PDB entry 5ADU | X-ray diffraction, 1.10 A resolution | chains L and S of the 4 polymer chains in the assembly

[Chain L]
Molecule: Hydrogenase-1 large chain
Organism: Escherichia coli str. K-12 substr. MC4100
Notes: EC 1.12.99.6; fragment: catalytic domain, residues 46-372
UniProt: P0ACD8 (MBHL_ECOLI); numbering as in UniProt (aligned over 1-582)
Sequence (582 residues; numbered 1 to 582; the number before each row is that of its first residue):
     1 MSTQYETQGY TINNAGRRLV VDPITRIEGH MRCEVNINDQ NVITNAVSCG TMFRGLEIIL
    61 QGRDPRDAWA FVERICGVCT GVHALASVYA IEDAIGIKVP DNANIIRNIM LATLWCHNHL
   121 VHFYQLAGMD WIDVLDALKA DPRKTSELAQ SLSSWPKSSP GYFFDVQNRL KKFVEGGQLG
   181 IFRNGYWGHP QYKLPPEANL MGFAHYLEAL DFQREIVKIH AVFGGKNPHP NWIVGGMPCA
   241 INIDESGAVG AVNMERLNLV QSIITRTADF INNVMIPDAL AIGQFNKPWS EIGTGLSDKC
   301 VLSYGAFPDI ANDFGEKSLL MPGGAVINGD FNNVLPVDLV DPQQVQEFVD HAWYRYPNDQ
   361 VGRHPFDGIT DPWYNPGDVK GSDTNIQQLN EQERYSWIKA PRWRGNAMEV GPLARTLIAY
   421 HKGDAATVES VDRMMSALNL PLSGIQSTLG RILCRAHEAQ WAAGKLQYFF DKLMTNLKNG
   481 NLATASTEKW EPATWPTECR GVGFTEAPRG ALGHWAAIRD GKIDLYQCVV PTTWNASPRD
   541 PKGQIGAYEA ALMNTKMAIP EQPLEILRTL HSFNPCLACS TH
Disordered / not traced: 1
Sequence notes: engineered mutation Asn118 (Asp in P0ACD8), Asn574 (Asp in P0ACD8)
Modified positions: Cys79 (S-hydroxycysteine; CSO)
Bound ions: Mg2+: Glu57, Cys528, His582; Ni2+: Cys76, Cys79, Cys576, Cys579; carbonmonoxide-(dicyano) iron Fe: Cys79, Cys579 (together with Ni2+)
Small-molecule neighbours: carbonmonoxide-(dicyano) iron (FCO): Cys79, Val82, His83, Ala507, Pro508, Arg509, Leu512, Val530, Pro531, Thr532, Cys576, Cys579
Swiss-Prot annotation at these positions:
  - binding site (Ni(2+)): Cys76, Cys79, Cys576, Cys579

[Chain S]
Molecule: Hydrogenase-1 small chain
Organism: Escherichia coli str. K-12 substr. MC4100
Notes: EC 1.12.99.6
UniProt: P69739 (MBHS_ECOLI); residues 1-327 here correspond to UniProt positions 46-372 (UniProt number = residue number + 45)
Sequence (335 residues; row label = number of the first residue in the row):
     1 LENKPRIPVV WIHGLECTCC TESFIRSAHP LAKDVILSLI SLDYDDTLMA AAGTQAEEVF
    61 EDIITQYNGK YILAVEGNPP LGEQGMFCIS SGRPFIEKLK RAAAGASAII AWGTCASWGC
   121 VQAARPNPTQ ATPIDKVITD KPIIKVPGCP PIPDVMSAII TYMVTFDRLP DVDRMGRPLM
   181 FYGQRIHDKC YRRAHFDAGE FVQSWDDDAA RKGYCLYKMG CKGPTTYNAC SSTRWNDGVS
   241 FPIQSGHGCL GCAENGFWDR GSFYSRVVDI PQMGTHSTAD TVGLTALGVV AAAVGVHAVA
   301 SAVDQRRRHN QQPTETEHQP GNEDKQARSH HHHHH
Disordered / not traced: 1-3, 267-335
Sequence notes: expression tag (328-335)
Bound ions: fe4-s3 cluster Fe: Cys17, Cys19, Cys20, Cys115, Cys120, Cys149; 4Fe-4S cluster Fe: His187, Cys190, Cys215, Cys221; 3Fe-4S cluster Fe: Cys230, Cys249, Cys252
Small-molecule neighbours:
  - 3Fe-4S cluster (F3S): Ile186, Thr226, Asn228, Cys230, Trp235, Phe241, Pro242, Cys249, Leu250, Gly251, Cys252, Ala253
  - fe4-s3 cluster (SF3): Glu16, Cys17, Thr18, Cys19, Cys20, Thr21, Glu76, Gly113, Thr114, Cys115, Cys120, Gly148, Cys149, Pro150
  - 4Fe-4S cluster (SF4): Ile186, His187, Cys190, Arg192, Arg193, Phe196, Cys215, Leu216, Tyr217, Cys221, Gly223, Pro224, Ile243
Swiss-Prot annotation at these positions:
  - binding site ([4Fe-4S] cluster): Cys17, Cys20, Cys115, Cys149, His187, Cys190, Cys215, Cys221
  - binding site ([3Fe-4S] cluster): Cys230, Cys249, Cys252

[Chain L / chain S interface]
Pairs across the interface - 192 pairs, chain L then chain S:
  Val21(L) with Gly53(S)
  Asp22(L) with Gly53(S); Glu57(S); Ser91(S), hydrogen bond (backbone-side chain); Gly92(S), hydrogen bond (side chain-backbone)
  Pro23(L) with Asp46(S); Ala52(S); Gly53(S), hydrogen bond (backbone-backbone); Ser91(S)
  Thr25(L) with Asp46(S); Met49(S); Ala51(S), hydrogen bond (side chain-backbone); Ala52(S)
  Arg26(L) with Asp46(S), hydrogen bond (backbone-backbone); Thr47(S); Leu48(S); Met49(S), hydrogen bond (side chain-backbone); Ala50(S), hydrogen bond (side chain-backbone)
  Glu28(L) with Cys17(S); Thr18(S), hydrogen bond
  His30(L) with His13(S), hydrogen bond (side chain-backbone); Gly14(S), hydrogen bond (side chain-backbone); Cys88(S)
  Arg32(L) with Gly92(S)
  Thr51(L) with Phe87(S); Cys88(S); Ile89(S), hydrogen bond (backbone-backbone)
  Met52(L) with Leu15(S), hydrophobic; Glu16(S); Phe87(S)
  Phe53(L) with Leu15(S); Phe87(S), hydrogen bond (backbone-backbone); Thr129(S)
  Arg54(L) with Glu16(S); Cys17(S); Gln122(S); Pro128(S); Thr129(S)
  Gly55(L) with Pro128(S)
  Leu56(L) with Val121(S), hydrophobic
  Ile58(L) with Pro126(S), hydrophobic
  Ile59(L) with Val121(S); Gln122(S); Ala124(S); Arg125(S); Pro126(S); Pro128(S)
  Arg63(L) with Ala124(S); Arg125(S), hydrogen bond (side chain-backbone); Trp258(S), hydrogen bond (side chain-backbone); Asp259(S), salt bridge
  Arg66(L) with Tyr264(S)
  Asp67(L) with Ser262(S), hydrogen bond; Phe263(S), hydrogen bond (side chain-backbone); Tyr264(S)
  Trp69(L) with His247(S); Tyr264(S), hydrogen bond
  Ala70(L) with Trp258(S); Phe263(S), hydrophobic
  Phe71(L) with Trp258(S), hydrophobic; Phe263(S), hydrophobic
  Arg74(L) with Cys17(S); Val121(S); Cys149(S), hydrogen bond (side chain-backbone); Trp258(S)
  Ile75(L) with Cys17(S)
  Cys76(L) with Cys17(S)
  Gly77(L) with Cys17(S), hydrogen bond (backbone-backbone); Cys19(S); Glu22(S)
  Val78(L) with Glu22(S)
  His117(L) with Glu22(S); Arg26(S), hydrogen bond
  Leu126(L) with Thr47(S)
  Met129(L) with Leu48(S); Ala50(S)
  Arg169(L) with Asp34(S), salt bridge; Leu37(S); Ser38(S), hydrogen bond
  Phe173(L) with Arg6(S), hydrogen bond (backbone-side chain); Ile36(S); Leu37(S)
  Gln178(L) with Pro5(S); Arg6(S), hydrogen bond (side chain-backbone); Ser41(S)
  Gly180(L) with Leu42(S); Asp43(S)
  Ile181(L) with Leu42(S); Leu48(S); Met49(S); Ala50(S), hydrogen bond (backbone-backbone)
  Arg183(L) with Asp43(S), salt bridge; Ala51(S); Val59(S); Asp62(S), salt bridge; Ile63(S)
  Asn184(L) with Ala51(S); Gln55(S), hydrogen bond (side chain-backbone); Glu58(S), hydrogen bond; Val59(S)
  Tyr186(L) with Ala50(S); Ala52(S), hydrogen bond (side chain-backbone); Gln55(S), hydrogen bond
  Trp187(L) with Ala50(S), hydrophobic
  Leu210(L) with Lys33(S)
  Asp211(L) with Leu31(S); Lys33(S), salt bridge
  Gln213(L) with Ile25(S), hydrogen bond (side chain-backbone); Arg26(S), hydrogen bond
  Arg214(L) with Arg26(S); Ser27(S); Ala28(S); Leu31(S)
  Val217(L) with Arg26(S); Asn236(S)
  Lys218(L) with Asn236(S); Asp237(S), salt bridge
  Ala221(L) with Asn236(S); Val239(S), hydrophobic; Ser240(S), hydrogen bond (backbone-side chain); Ser245(S), hydrogen bond (backbone-side chain)
  Val222(L) with Val239(S), hydrophobic; Ser245(S), hydrogen bond (backbone-side chain)
  Gly225(L) with Ser240(S); Phe241(S), hydrogen bond (backbone-backbone); Pro242(S); Ser245(S), hydrogen bond (backbone-side chain)
  Lys226(L) with Cys149(S), hydrogen bond (side chain-backbone); Pro150(S); Trp235(S); Asn236(S); Pro242(S)
  Asn227(L) with Arg26(S), hydrogen bond; Trp235(S); Asn236(S), hydrogen bond (backbone-side chain)
  Pro228(L) with Cys19(S); Glu22(S); Ser23(S); Pro150(S)
  His229(L) with Cys17(S), hydrogen bond; Cys19(S); Cys149(S)
  Asn231(L) with Pro242(S); His247(S)
  Trp232(L) with His247(S); Tyr264(S)
  Ile233(L) with Trp205(S), hydrophobic; His247(S)
  Pro238(L) with Ser245(S); Gly246(S)
  Cys239(L) with Ser245(S)
  Ala240(L) with Asp206(S); Ala210(S)
  Ile241(L) with Arg211(S)
  Asn242(L) with Arg211(S), hydrogen bond (side chain-backbone)
  Gly247(L) with Arg211(S); Lys212(S)
  Gly250(L) with Arg192(S), hydrogen bond (backbone-side chain); Gly213(S), hydrogen bond (backbone-backbone)
  Ala251(L) with Arg211(S)
  Arg256(L) with Val239(S), hydrogen bond (side chain-backbone); Gln244(S)
  Leu259(L) with Val239(S), hydrophobic
  Pro372(L) with Phe87(S), hydrophobic
  Trp373(L) with Glu83(S)
  Tyr374(L) with Glu83(S), hydrogen bond (backbone-side chain); Met86(S)
  Asp383(L) with Gln84(S), hydrogen bond; Met86(S)
  Thr384(L) with Gln84(S); Met86(S); Gly92(S); Arg93(S); Pro94(S)
  Asn385(L) with Gly92(S); Arg93(S), hydrogen bond
  Ile386(L) with Met86(S), hydrophobic; Gly92(S), hydrogen bond (backbone-backbone)
  Trp397(L) with Met86(S), hydrogen bond (side chain-backbone); Phe87(S), hydrophobic
  Ala483(L) with Asp206(S); Arg211(S)
  Thr484(L) with Asp206(S), hydrogen bond (backbone-side chain)
  Ala485(L) with Trp205(S), hydrophobic; Asp206(S)
  Thr487(L) with Trp205(S)
  Trp490(L) with Trp205(S); Tyr264(S), hydrophobic
  Glu561(L) with Gln55(S), hydrogen bond (backbone-side chain)
  Pro563(L) with Gln55(S)
  Leu567(L) with Ala52(S), hydrophobic
  Ala578(L) with Glu16(S)
Other interface residues (no listed pair), chain L (96 interface residues in all): Ile27, Gly29, Asp64, Gln125, Phe182, Gly185, Leu207, Phe223, Gly224, Ser246, Trp353, Gln387, Leu482, Gln562
Other interface residues (no listed pair), chain S (88 interface residues in all): Tyr44, Thr54, Ala56, Gln66, Tyr67, Ser90, Ser204, Leu250

[In short]
96 residues of chain L and 88 residues of chain S are in contact; the contacts include 50 hydrogen bonds and 6
salt bridges. Among the polar pairs are Arg63(L)-Asp259(S), Arg169(L)-Asp34(S) and Arg183(L)-Asp43(S). Bound
to chain L: carbonmonoxide-(dicyano) iron.
Chain L is Hydrogenase-1 large chain and chain S is Hydrogenase-1 small chain, both from Escherichia coli str.
K-12 substr. MC4100; the structure, The Mechanism of Hydrogen Activation by NiFe-hydrogenases, was determined
by X-ray diffraction, deposited together with 5A4F, 5A4I, 5A4M and 4UE3.
